3L54 - chain A; structure by X-ray diffraction, 2.30 A resolution.

Chain A:
Molecule: Phosphatidylinositol-4,5-bisphosphate 3-kinase catalytic subunit gamma isoform
Source organism: Homo sapiens
Notes: EC 2.7.1.153; fragment: catalytic subunit
UniProtKB: P48736 (PK3CG_HUMAN); numbering as in UniProt (aligned over 144-1102)
Amino-acid sequence (966 residues; numbered 143 to 1108; the number before each row is that of its first residue):
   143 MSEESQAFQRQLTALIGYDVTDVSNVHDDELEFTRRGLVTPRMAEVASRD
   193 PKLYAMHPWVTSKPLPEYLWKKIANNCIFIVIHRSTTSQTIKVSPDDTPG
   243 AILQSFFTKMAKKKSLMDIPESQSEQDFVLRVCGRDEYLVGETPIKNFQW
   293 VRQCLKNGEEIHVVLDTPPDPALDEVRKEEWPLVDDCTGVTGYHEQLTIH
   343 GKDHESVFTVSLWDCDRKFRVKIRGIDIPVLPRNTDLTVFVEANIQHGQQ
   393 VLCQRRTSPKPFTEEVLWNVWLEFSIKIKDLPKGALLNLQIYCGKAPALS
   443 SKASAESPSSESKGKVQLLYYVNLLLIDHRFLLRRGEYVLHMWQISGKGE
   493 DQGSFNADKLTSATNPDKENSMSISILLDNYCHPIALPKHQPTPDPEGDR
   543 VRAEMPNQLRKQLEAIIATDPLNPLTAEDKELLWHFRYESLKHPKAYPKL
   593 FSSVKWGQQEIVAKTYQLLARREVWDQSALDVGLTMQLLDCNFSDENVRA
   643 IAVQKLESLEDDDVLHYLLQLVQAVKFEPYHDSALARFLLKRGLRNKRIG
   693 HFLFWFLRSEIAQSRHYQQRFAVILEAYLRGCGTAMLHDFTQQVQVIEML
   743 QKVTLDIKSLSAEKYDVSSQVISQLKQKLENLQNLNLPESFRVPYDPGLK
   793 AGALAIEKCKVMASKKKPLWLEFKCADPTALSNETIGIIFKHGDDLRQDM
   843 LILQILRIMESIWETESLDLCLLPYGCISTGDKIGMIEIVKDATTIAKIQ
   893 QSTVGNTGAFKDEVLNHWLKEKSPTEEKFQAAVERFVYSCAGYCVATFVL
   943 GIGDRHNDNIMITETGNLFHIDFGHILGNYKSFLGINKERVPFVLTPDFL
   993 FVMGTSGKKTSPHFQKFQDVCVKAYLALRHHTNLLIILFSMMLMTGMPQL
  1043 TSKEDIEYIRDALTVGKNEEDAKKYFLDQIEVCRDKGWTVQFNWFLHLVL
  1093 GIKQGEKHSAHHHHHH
Not modelled in the structure: 144-146, 251-268, 322-352, 437-458, 488-496, 522-526, 532-544, 753-757, 973-981, 1095-1108
Sequence notes: initiating methionine (143); conflict Gln295 (His in P48736), Leu777 (Ser in P48736), Asn778 (Gln in P48736), Val1012 (Ile in P48736); expression tag (1103-1108)
Ligand contacts: LXX (6-(1H-pyrazolo[3,4-b]pyridin-5-yl)-4-pyridin-4-ylquinoline): Met804, Trp812, Ile831, Lys833, Asp836, Asp841, Tyr867, Ile879, Glu880, Ile881, Val882, Ala885, Thr887, Lys890, Met953, Ile963, Asp964
Reported in the primary citation:
  - binding site for LXX: Lys833

In short:
Chain A binds compound LXX. From the paper: a binding site for LXX at Lys833.
Chain A is Phosphatidylinositol-4,5-bisphosphate 3-kinase catalytic subunit gamma isoform (Homo sapiens); the
structure, Structure of Pi3K gamma with inhibitor, was determined by X-ray diffraction, deposited together
with 3L08.
